Entry 6UTV (X-ray diffraction, 3.45 A resolution); this record covers chains AAA and BBB of the 9 polymer chains in the assembly.

[Chain AAA (and BBB)]
Molecule: DNA-directed RNA polymerase subunit alpha
Organism: Escherichia coli
Notes: EC 2.7.7.6; chain BBB of this document is another copy of the same molecule, construct and numbering; everything in this record applies to it too
Reference sequence: A0A377D9Q8 (A0A377D9Q8_ECOLX); residues 1-235 here = UniProt positions 1-235
Chain sequence (242 residues; each row starts with the number of its first residue; numbers below 1 keep their minus sign (Ala-6 is residue -6)):
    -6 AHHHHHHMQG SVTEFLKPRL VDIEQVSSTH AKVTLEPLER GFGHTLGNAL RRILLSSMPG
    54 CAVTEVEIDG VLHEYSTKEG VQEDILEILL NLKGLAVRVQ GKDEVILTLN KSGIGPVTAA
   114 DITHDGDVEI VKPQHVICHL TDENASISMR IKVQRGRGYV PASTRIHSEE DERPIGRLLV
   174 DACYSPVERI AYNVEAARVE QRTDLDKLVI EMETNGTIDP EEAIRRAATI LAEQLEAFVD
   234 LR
Unresolved in the structure: -6 to 5 (chain BBB: -6 to 5, 234-235)
Sequence notes: expression tag (-6 to 0)

[Interface between chain AAA and chain BBB]
Residue-residue contacts - 49 pairs, chain AAA then chain BBB:
  Glu7(AAA) - Arg150(BBB)
  Phe8(AAA) - Glu226(BBB)
  Leu9(AAA) - Gln227(BBB)
  Lys10(AAA) - Gln227(BBB)
  Pro11(AAA) - Gln227(BBB)
  Pro11(AAA) - Ala230(BBB)
  Leu28(AAA) - Phe231(BBB)  hydrophobic
  Leu31(AAA) - Gln227(BBB)
  Glu32(AAA) - Arg150(BBB)  salt bridge
  Gly34(AAA) - Arg45(BBB)  hydrogen bond (backbone-side chain)
  Phe35(AAA) - Ile46(BBB)  hydrophobic
  Phe35(AAA) - Ser50(BBB)
  His37(AAA) - Arg45(BBB)
  Thr38(AAA) - Ala42(BBB)
  Thr38(AAA) - Arg45(BBB)  hydrogen bond
  Thr38(AAA) - Ile46(BBB)
  Leu39(AAA) - Leu224(BBB)  hydrophobic
  Leu39(AAA) - Gln227(BBB)
  Ala42(AAA) - Thr38(BBB)
  Arg45(AAA) - Gly34(BBB)  hydrogen bond (side chain-backbone)
  Arg45(AAA) - Thr38(BBB)  hydrogen bond
  Ile46(AAA) - Phe35(BBB)  hydrophobic
  Ser50(AAA) - Phe35(BBB)
  Arg150(AAA) - Thr6(BBB)
  Arg150(AAA) - Glu7(BBB)
  Arg150(AAA) - Glu32(BBB)  salt bridge
  Arg218(AAA) - Phe231(BBB)
  Arg218(AAA) - Val232(BBB)
  Ala221(AAA) - Leu228(BBB)
  Ala221(AAA) - Phe231(BBB)  hydrophobic
  Ala221(AAA) - Asp233(BBB)
  Thr222(AAA) - Asp233(BBB)  hydrogen bond (side chain-backbone)
  Leu224(AAA) - Leu39(BBB)  hydrophobic
  Ala225(AAA) - Leu228(BBB)  hydrophobic
  Glu226(AAA) - Phe8(BBB)
  Gln227(AAA) - Leu9(BBB)
  Gln227(AAA) - Pro11(BBB)
  Gln227(AAA) - Leu31(BBB)
  Leu228(AAA) - Ala221(BBB)  hydrophobic
  Leu228(AAA) - Leu224(BBB)  hydrophobic
  Leu228(AAA) - Leu228(BBB)  hydrophobic
  Ala230(AAA) - Pro11(BBB)
  Phe231(AAA) - Leu39(BBB)  hydrophobic
  Phe231(AAA) - Ala221(BBB)  hydrophobic
  Leu234(AAA) - Arg12(BBB)
  Leu234(AAA) - Leu13(BBB)
  Arg235(AAA) - Leu13(BBB)
  Arg235(AAA) - Glu214(BBB)  salt bridge
  Arg235(AAA) - Arg218(BBB)
Also at the interface, not in a pair above, chain AAA (35 interface residues in all): Arg12, Arg33, Ile217, Ile223, Val232
Also at the interface, not in a pair above, chain BBB (36 interface residues in all): Lys10, Leu28, Ser49, Thr222, Ile223, Ala225, Glu229

[Overview]
35 residues of chain AAA face 36 of chain BBB across their interface; the contacts include 5 hydrogen bonds
and 3 salt bridges. Polar pairs include Glu32(AAA)-Arg150(BBB), Arg235(AAA)-Glu214(BBB) and
Gly34(AAA)-Arg45(BBB).
Chain AAA and chain BBB are both DNA-directed RNA polymerase subunit alpha (Escherichia coli); the structure,
E. coli sigma-S transcription initiation complex with a 6-nt RNA ("Fresh" crystal soaked with CTP, UTP ...,
was determined by X-ray diffraction together with 6UTW, 6UTX, 6UTY, 6UTZ, 6UU0, 6UU1 and 11 further entries
from the same study.
